7DMX - chain A; structure by X-ray diffraction, 2.10 A resolution.

[Chain A]
Name: PhoCl green
Organism: Aequorea victoria
Sequence (240 residues; each row starts with the number of its first residue; note: 2 numbers in that range are skipped by the numbering (no residue carries them; nothing is unmodelled there)):
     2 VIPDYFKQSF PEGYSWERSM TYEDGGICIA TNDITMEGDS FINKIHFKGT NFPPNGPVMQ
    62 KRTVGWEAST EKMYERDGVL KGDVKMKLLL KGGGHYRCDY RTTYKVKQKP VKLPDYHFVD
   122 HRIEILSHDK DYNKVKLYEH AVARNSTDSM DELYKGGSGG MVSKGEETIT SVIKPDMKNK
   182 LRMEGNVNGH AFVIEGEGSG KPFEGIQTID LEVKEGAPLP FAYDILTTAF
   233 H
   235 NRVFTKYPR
Disordered / not traced: 2, 113-115, 148-171, 243
Covalent attachments: covalent link Phe231-His233; covalent link His233-Asn235
Modified positions: His233 (2-[1-amino-2-(1H-imidazol-5-yl)ethyl]-1-(carboxymethyl)-4-[(4-oxocyclohexa-2,5-dien-1-ylidene)methyl]-1H-imidazol-5-olate; CR8)

[Overview]
Chain A is PhoCl green (Aequorea victoria); the structure, Photocleavable Fluorescent Protein in green form,
was determined by X-ray diffraction, deposited together with 7DNA and 7DNB.
